9CG9 - chains H and I of the 11 polymer chains in the assembly; structure by electron microscopy, 2.94 A resolution.

# Chain H
Name: Histone H2B
Source organism: Xenopus laevis
Reference sequence: P02281 (H2B11_XENLA); residues 4-125 here correspond to UniProt positions 5-126 (UniProt number = residue number + 1)
Chain sequence (122 residues; each row starts with the number of its first residue):
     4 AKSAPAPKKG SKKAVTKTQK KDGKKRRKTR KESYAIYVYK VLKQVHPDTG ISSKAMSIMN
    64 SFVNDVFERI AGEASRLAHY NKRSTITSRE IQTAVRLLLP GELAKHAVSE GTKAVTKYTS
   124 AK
Unresolved in the structure: 4-30
Sequence notes: engineered mutation Thr32 (Ser33 in P02281)

# Chain I
Molecule: Widom 601 DNA reverse strand
Sequence (154 nucleotides; each row starts with the number of its first residue):
     4 TACATGCACA GGATGTATAT ATCTGACACG TGCCTGGAGA CTAGGGAGTA ATCCCCTTGG
    64 CGGTTAAAAC GCGGGGGACA GCGCGTACGT GCGTTTAAGC GGTGCTAGAG CTGTCTACGA
   124 CCAATTGAGC GGCCTCGGCA CCGGGATTCT CCAG

# Interface between chain H and chain I
Residue-residue contacts (15; chain H residue first):
  Thr32(H) with DC114(I), phosphate contact
  Arg33(H) with DT38(I), sugar contact; DG39(I), salt bridge to the phosphate
  Tyr42(H) with DA31(I), sugar contact; DC32(I), hydrogen bond to the phosphate
  Gly53(H) with DA31(I), phosphate contact
  Ile54(H) with DA31(I), hydrogen bond to the phosphate
  Ser55(H) with DC30(I), phosphate contact
  Ser56(H) with DC30(I), hydrogen bond to the phosphate
  Arg86(H) with DA50(I), phosphate contact; DG51(I), salt bridge to the phosphate
  Ser87(H) with DG49(I), sugar contact; DA50(I), hydrogen bond to the phosphate
  Thr88(H) with DG49(I), phosphate contact; DA50(I), hydrogen bond to the phosphate
Other interface residues (no listed pair), chain H (11 interface residues in all): Lys31

# Overview
The interface between chain H and chain I involves 11 residues on one side and 9 on the other; the contacts
include 5 hydrogen bonds and 2 salt bridges. Polar contacts include Tyr42(H)-DC32(I), Ile54(H)-DA31(I) and
Ser56(H)-DC30(I).
Here chain H is Histone H2B (Xenopus laevis) and chain I is Widom 601 DNA reverse strand. Entry 9CG9 (Cryo-EM
structure of an HMGB1 box bound to nucleosome at SHL-2) was determined by electron microscopy.
